PDB entry 6UVA | electron microscopy, 2.30 A resolution | chains E and R of the 7 polymer chains in the assembly

Chain E:
Name: Receptor activity-modifying protein 3
From: Homo sapiens
UniProtKB: O60896 (RAMP3_HUMAN); residues 24-148 here = UniProt positions 24-148
Chain sequence (149 residues; numbered 0 to 148; the number before each row is that of its first residue; numbering starts at 0):
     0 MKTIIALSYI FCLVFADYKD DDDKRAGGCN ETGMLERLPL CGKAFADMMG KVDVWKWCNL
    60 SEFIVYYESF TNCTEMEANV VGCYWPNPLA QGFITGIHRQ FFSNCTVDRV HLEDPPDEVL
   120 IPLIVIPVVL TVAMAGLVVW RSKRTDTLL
Not modelled in the structure: 0-32, 144-148
Sequence notes: initiating methionine (0); expression tag (1-23)
Disulfide bonds: Cys40-Cys72, Cys57-Cys104
UniProt features mapped onto this chain:
  - site (Required for CALCRL interaction): Asp113, Ser141
  - glycosylation (N-linked (GlcNAc...) asparagine): Asn29, Asn58, Asn71, Asn103

Chain R:
Name: Calcitonin gene-related peptide type 1 receptor
From: Homo sapiens
UniProtKB: Q16602 (CALRL_HUMAN); residue numbers follow UniProt; this construct covers 22-461
Chain sequence (490 residues; numbered -9 to 480; the number before each row is that of its first residue; numbers below 1 keep their minus sign (Met-9 is residue -9)):
    -9 MKTIIALSYI FCLVFADYKD DDDLEVLFQG PAELEESPED SIQLGVTRNK IMTAQYECYQ
    51 KIMQDPIQQA EGVYCNRTWD GWLCWNDVAA GTESMQLCPD YFQDFDPSEK VTKICDQDGN
   111 WFRHPASNRT WTNYTQCNVN THEKVKTALN LFYLTIIGHG LSIASLLISL GIFFYFKSLS
   171 CQRITLHKNL FFSFVCNSVV TIIHLTAVAN NQALVATNPV SCKVSQFIHL YLMGCNYFWM
   231 LCEGIYLHTL IVVAVFAEKQ HLMWYYFLGW GFPLIPACIH AIARSLYYND NCWISSDTHL
   291 LYIIHGPICA ALLVNLFFLL NIVRVLITKL KVTHQAESNL YMKAVRATLI LVPLLGIEFV
   351 LIPWRPEGKI AEEVYDYIMH ILMHFQGLLV STIFCFFNGE VQAILRRNWN QYKIQFGNSF
   411 SNSEALRSAS YTVSTISDGP GYSHDCPSEH LNGKSIHDIE NVLLKPENLY NPAGLEVLFQ
   471 GPHHHHHHHH
Not modelled in the structure: -9 to 34, 55-63, 107-109, 324-328, 355-361, 403-480
Sequence notes: initiating methionine (-9); expression tag (-8 to 21, 462-480)
Disulfide bonds: Cys48-Cys74, Cys65-Cys105, Cys88-Cys127, Cys212-Cys282
UniProt features mapped onto this chain:
  - region: Thr288, His289 (Required for RAMP3 interaction)
  - site: Gln202 (Required for ADM interaction), Gln250 (Required for RAMP3 interaction), Ser286 (Required for ADM2 interaction), Thr288 (Required for RAMP2 interaction), His295 (Required for ADM2 interaction), Trp354 (Required for ADM2 interaction), Met373 (Required for ADM interaction)
  - modified residue (Phosphoserine): Ser420, Ser445
  - glycosylation (N-linked (GlcNAc...) asparagine): Asn66, Asn118, Asn123
  - natural variant: Val205 (deletion: In LMPHM8; uncertain significance)
  - mutagenesis: Trp72 (W72A: Strongly reduced affinity for adrenomedullin), Phe92 (F92A: Strongly reduced affinity for adrenomedullin), Trp121 (W121A: Strongly reduced affinity for adrenomedullin)
From the paper describing this entry:
  - conformationally variable residues (helix shift, loop rearrangement): Val205, Val364

Chain E / chain R interface:
Contacting residue pairs (55):
  Trp56(E) - Tyr46(R)
  Cys57(E) - Tyr46(R)  hydrogen bond (backbone-side chain)
  Leu59(E) - Thr43(R)
  Phe62(E) - Tyr46(R)  hydrophobic
  Ile63(E) - Asn39(R)
  Ile63(E) - Met42(R)
  Tyr66(E) - Gln45(R)
  Glu67(E) - Arg38(R)
  Glu67(E) - Met42(R)
  Thr70(E) - Gln45(R)
  Tyr83(E) - Ser117(R)  hydrogen bond
  Tyr83(E) - Arg119(R)
  Pro85(E) - Trp69(R)
  Pro85(E) - Arg119(R)
  Pro85(E) - Thr120(R)
  Asn86(E) - Arg119(R)
  Ile93(E) - Tyr49(R)  hydrophobic
  Thr94(E) - Tyr49(R)
  Thr94(E) - Met53(R)
  His97(E) - Tyr46(R)
  Arg98(E) - Met53(R)
  Thr105(E) - Gln50(R)
  Val106(E) - Gln50(R)
  Arg108(E) - Glu47(R)  salt bridge
  Leu111(E) - Tyr278(R)  hydrophobic
  Leu111(E) - Asp280(R)
  Glu112(E) - Tyr277(R)  hydrogen bond (backbone-backbone)
  Glu112(E) - Tyr278(R)
  Asp113(E) - Thr288(R)
  Leu119(E) - Leu290(R)  hydrophobic
  Leu122(E) - Ile269(R)  hydrophobic
  Leu122(E) - Ala273(R)  hydrophobic
  Leu122(E) - Ile293(R)
  Ile123(E) - His289(R)
  Ile123(E) - Tyr292(R)  hydrophobic
  Ile123(E) - Ile293(R)  hydrophobic
  Pro126(E) - Pro297(R)  hydrophobic
  Val127(E) - Gly296(R)
  Val127(E) - Pro297(R)
  Val127(E) - Ala300(R)  hydrophobic
  Leu129(E) - Phe262(R)  hydrophobic
  Thr130(E) - Phe228(R)
  Thr130(E) - Phe262(R)
  Thr130(E) - Pro297(R)
  Met133(E) - Phe257(R)  hydrophobic
  Met133(E) - Leu258(R)  hydrophobic
  Met133(E) - Phe262(R)  hydrophobic
  Ala134(E) - Ile235(R)  hydrophobic
  Leu136(E) - Trp254(R)  hydrophobic
  Val137(E) - Ile235(R)  hydrophobic
  Arg140(E) - Trp254(R)
  Ser141(E) - Thr239(R)
  Ser141(E) - Val245(R)
  Ser141(E) - Gln250(R)
  Lys142(E) - Val243(R)
Also at the interface, not in a pair above, chain E (47 interface residues in all): Cys82, Pro87, Leu88, Gln90, Cys104, Asp107, His110, Pro114, Val118, Val131, Val138, Arg143
Also at the interface, not in a pair above, chain R (48 interface residues in all): Asp70, Leu231, His238, Lys249, His251, Tyr255, Pro266, Asn279, Ala301, Val304, Phe308
From the paper, about this interface:
  - specific contacts: Asp113(E)-Thr288(R), Asp113(E)-His289(R)

Overview:
The interface between chain E and chain R involves 47 residues on one side and 48 on the other; the contacts
include 3 hydrogen bonds and 1 salt bridge. Polar pairs include Arg108(E)-Glu47(R), Cys57(E)-Tyr46(R) and
Tyr83(E)-Ser117(R). The paper describes contacts between Asp113(E) and Thr288(R) and Asp113(E) and His289(R).
From the paper: conformational variability at Val205(R) and Val364(R).
Chain E is Receptor activity-modifying protein 3 and chain R is Calcitonin gene-related peptide type 1
receptor, both from Homo sapiens; the structure, CryoEM Structure of the active Adrenomedullin 2 receptor G
protein complex with adrenomedullin 2 peptide, was determined by electron microscopy (same publication as 6UUS
and 6UUN).
